Entry 8RLB (electron microscopy, 2.99 A resolution); this record covers chains D and K of the 3 polymer chains in the assembly.

Chain D:
Name: Gluebody GbEnhancer
Source organism: Lama glama
Amino-acid sequence (114 residues; each row starts with the number of its first residue; a row labelled like 82A-82C holds insertion residues (82A, then the next letters in order)):
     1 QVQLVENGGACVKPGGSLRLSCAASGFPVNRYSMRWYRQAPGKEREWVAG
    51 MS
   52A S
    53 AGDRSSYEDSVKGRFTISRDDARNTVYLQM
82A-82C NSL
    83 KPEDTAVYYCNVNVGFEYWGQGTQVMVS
Disulfide bonds: Cys22-Cys92

Chain K:
Name: Gluebody G5-006
Source organism: Lama glama
Amino-acid sequence (127 residues; numbered -2 to 124; the number before each row is that of its first residue; numbers below 1 keep their minus sign (Ser-2 is residue -2)):
    -2 SMAQVQLVENGGGCVKAGGSLRLSCAASGSIFSINRMTWYRQAPGKEREW
    48 VAAITSGGSTNYADSVKGRFTISRDNAENTVYLQMNSLKPEDTAVYYCEA
    98 YGTYTLAPTGEGEYDDYWGQGTQVMVS
Unresolved in the structure: -2 to 0

Interface between chain D and chain K:
Residue-residue contacts (25; chain D residue first):
  Gly9(D) with Met122(K)
  Ala10(D) with Met122(K), hydrophobic
  Cys11(D) with Cys11(K), disulfide; Met122(K)
  Pro41(D) with Gly118(K); Gln120(K)
  Gly42(D) with Gln117(K)
  Thr87(D) with Gln120(K), hydrogen bond (backbone-side chain)
  Ala88(D) with Gln120(K)
  Val89(D) with Gln120(K)
  Gln103(D) with Pro41(K); Gly42(K), hydrogen bond (side chain-backbone)
  Gly104(D) with Pro41(K)
  Gln106(D) with Thr90(K); Ala91(K); Val92(K); Gln120(K); Val121(K); Met122(K)
  Val107(D) with Gln120(K), hydrogen bond (backbone-side chain)
  Met108(D) with Gly10(K); Cys11(K), hydrophobic; Gln120(K); Met122(K)
  Ser110(D) with Cys11(K)
Interface residues without a listed pair, chain K (14 interface residues in all): Gly9, Ser124
Inter-chain disulfides: Cys11(D)-Cys11(K)

Summary:
The chain D/chain K interface involves 14 residues from each chain; the contacts include 1 disulfide bond and
3 hydrogen bonds. Polar contacts include Thr87(D)-Gln120(K), Gln103(D)-Gly42(K) and Val107(D)-Gln120(K).
Chain D is Gluebody GbEnhancer and chain K is Gluebody G5-006, both from Lama glama; the structure,
RECQL5:sfGFP hetero dimer assembled by Di-Gluebody - sfGFP local refinement, was determined by electron
microscopy (same publication as 8RL5, 8RL7, 8RL9, 8RLA, 8RLC, 8RLE and 3 further entries).
